PDB entry 7UTT | X-ray diffraction, 2.04 A resolution | chains C and I of the 6 polymer chains in the assembly

[Chain C]
Name: Cyclic GMP-AMP synthase
Organism: Mus musculus
Notes: EC 2.7.7.86
UniProt: Q8C6L5 (CGAS_MOUSE); residue numbers follow UniProt; this construct covers 147-507
Sequence (364 residues; each row starts with the number of its first residue):
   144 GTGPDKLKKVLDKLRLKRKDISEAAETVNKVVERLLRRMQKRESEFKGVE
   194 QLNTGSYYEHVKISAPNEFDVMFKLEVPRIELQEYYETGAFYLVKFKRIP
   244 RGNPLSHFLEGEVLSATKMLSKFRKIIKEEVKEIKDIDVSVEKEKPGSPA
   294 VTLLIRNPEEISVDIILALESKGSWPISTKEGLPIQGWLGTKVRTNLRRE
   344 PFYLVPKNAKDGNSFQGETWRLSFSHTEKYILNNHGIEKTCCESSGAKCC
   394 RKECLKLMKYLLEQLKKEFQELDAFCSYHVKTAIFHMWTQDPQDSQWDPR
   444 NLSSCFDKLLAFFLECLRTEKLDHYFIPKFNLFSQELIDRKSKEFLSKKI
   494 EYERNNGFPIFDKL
Unresolved in the structure: 144-148, 240-247, 354-358, 507
Construct notes: expression tag (144-146)
Bound ions: Mn2+ site 1: Glu-211, Asp-213, Asp-307 (together with AMP-CPP); Mn2+ site 2: Glu-211, Asp-213 (together with AMP-CPP); Zn2+: His-378, Cys-384, Cys-385, Cys-392
Ligand contacts: AMP-CPP (APC; diphosphomethylphosphonic acid adenosyl ester): Gly-198, Ser-199, Glu-202, Lys-205, Glu-211, Asp-213, Asp-307, Arg-364, Leu-365, Ser-368, Glu-371, Lys-402, Ser-420, Tyr-421, Lys-424, His-467

[Chain I]
Molecule: Palindromic DNA18
Organism: DNA molecule
Sequence (18 nucleotides; numbered 1 to 18; the number before each row is that of its first residue):
     1 ATCTGTACATGTACAGAT

[Chain C / chain I interface]
Residue-residue contacts - 15 pairs, chain C then chain I:
  Arg-158(C) / DT12(I)  salt bridge to the phosphate
  Leu-159(C) / DT12(I)  sugar contact
  Lys-160(C) / DT12(I)  phosphate contact
  Lys-160(C) / DA13(I)  phosphate contact
  Arg-161(C) / DG11(I)  base contact
  Arg-161(C) / DT12(I)  hydrogen bond to the base
  Arg-161(C) / DA13(I)  hydrogen bond to the phosphate
  Lys-184(C) / DT2(I)  phosphate contact
  Lys-184(C) / DC3(I)  salt bridge to the phosphate
  His-203(C) / DT10(I)  phosphate contact
  His-203(C) / DG11(I)  phosphate contact
  Asn-376(C) / DT10(I)  sugar contact
  Glu-386(C) / DT10(I)  phosphate contact
  Lys-395(C) / DT10(I)  phosphate contact
  Lys-395(C) / DG11(I)  salt bridge to the phosphate
Interface residues without a listed pair, chain C (13 interface residues in all): Ile-164, Arg-180, Cys-385, Lys-399

[In short]
The interface between chain C and chain I involves 13 residues on one side and 6 on the other; the contacts
include 2 hydrogen bonds and 3 salt bridges. Among the polar pairs are Arg-161(C)/DT12(I), Arg-161(C)/DA13(I)
and Arg-158(C)/DT12(I). Ligands of chain C: AMP-CPP.
Chain C is Cyclic GMP-AMP synthase (Mus musculus) and chain I is Palindromic DNA18 (DNA molecule); the
structure, Structure of Non-hydrolyzable ATP (ApCpp) binds to Cyclic GMP AMP synthase (cGAS) through Mn
coordination, was determined by X-ray diffraction.
